PDB entry 2V16 | X-ray diffraction, 2.80 A resolution | chains C and O

# Chain C (and O)
Name: Renin
Organism: Homo sapiens
Notes: EC 3.4.23.15; chain O of this document is another copy of the same molecule, construct and numbering; everything in this record applies to it too
Reference sequence: P00797 (RENI_HUMAN); the construct lacks a stretch of the UniProt sequence and is renumbered around it, so the offset changes along the chain: -5 to 47 = UniProt 67-119; 48-97 = UniProt 122-171; 99-160 = UniProt 172-233; 161-242 = UniProt 238-319; 2 more segments
Amino-acid sequence (340 residues; numbered -5 to 326 plus 10 insertion-coded residues; 2 numbers in that range are skipped by the numbering (no residue carries them; nothing is unmodelled there); the number before each row is that of its first residue; a row labelled like 47A-47B holds insertion residues (47A, then the next letters in order); numbers below 1 keep their minus sign (Leu-5 is residue -5)):
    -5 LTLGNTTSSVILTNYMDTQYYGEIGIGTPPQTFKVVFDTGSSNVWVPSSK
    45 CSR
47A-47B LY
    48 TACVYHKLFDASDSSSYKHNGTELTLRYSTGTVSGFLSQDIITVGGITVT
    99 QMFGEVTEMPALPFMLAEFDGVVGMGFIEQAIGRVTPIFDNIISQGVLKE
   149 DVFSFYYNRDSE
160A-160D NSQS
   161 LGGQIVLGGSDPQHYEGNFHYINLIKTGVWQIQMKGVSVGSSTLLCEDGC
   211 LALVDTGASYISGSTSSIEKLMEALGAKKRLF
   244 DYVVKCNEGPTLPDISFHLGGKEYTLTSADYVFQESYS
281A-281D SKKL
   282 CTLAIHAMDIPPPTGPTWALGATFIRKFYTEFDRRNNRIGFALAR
Disordered / not traced: -5 to -3, 160A-160C (chain O: -5 to -2, 160, 160A-160C)
Cystine bridges: Cys45-Cys50, Cys206-Cys210, Cys249-Cys282
Small-molecule neighbours: C47 (methyl (3R)-1-[(5S,6S,8R)-5-amino-9-butylamino-6-hydroxy-3,3,8-trimethyl-9-oxo-nonanoyl]-3,4-dihydro-2H-quinoline-3-carboxylate): Thr12, Gln13, Tyr14, Val30, Asp32, Gly34, Ser35, Arg74, Tyr75, Ser76, Thr77, Pro111, Phe112, Leu114, Ala115, Phe117, Val120, Leu213, Asp215, Thr216, Gly217, Ala218, Ser219, Ile291
Swiss-Prot annotation at these positions:
  - active site: Asp32, Asp215
  - glycosylation (N-linked (GlcNAc...) asparagine): Asn-1, Asn67

# Interface between chain C and chain O
Pairs across the interface (19):
  Arg157(C) - Ile5(O)
  Arg157(C) - Leu161(O)
  Asp158(C) - Ser160D(O)  hydrogen bond (backbone-backbone)
  Glu176(C) - Ser3(O)
  Glu176(C) - Gly92(O)
  Glu176(C) - Gly93(O)
  Pro253(C) - Tyr9(O)  hydrophobic
  Pro253(C) - Glu116(O)
  Thr254(C) - Glu116(O)
  Asp257(C) - Thr26(O)
  Thr268(C) - Thr26(O)
  Thr270(C) - Glu17(O)  hydrogen bond
  Tyr280(C) - Asn8(O)  hydrogen bond (side chain-backbone)
  Tyr280(C) - Tyr9(O)  hydrophobic
  Lys308(C) - Glu17(O)  salt bridge
  Leu324(C) - Gly92(O)
  Arg326(C) - Thr1(O)  hydrogen bond (side chain-backbone)
  Arg326(C) - Ser2(O)
  Arg326(C) - Ser3(O)
Other interface residues (no listed pair), chain C (14 interface residues in all): Gly177, Asp273
Other interface residues (no listed pair), chain O (14 interface residues in all): Met10

# Overview
The chain C/chain O interface involves 14 residues from each chain; the contacts include 4 hydrogen bonds and
1 salt bridge. Among the polar pairs are Lys308(C)-Glu17(O), Thr270(C)-Glu17(O) and Tyr280(C)-Asn8(O). Ligands
of chain C: compound C47.
Chain C and chain O are both Renin (Homo sapiens); the structure, Crystal Structure of Renin with Inhibitor 3,
was determined by X-ray diffraction (same publication as 2V13, 2V0Z, 2V10, 2V11 and 2V12).
